Entry 4WU9 (X-ray diffraction, 2.60 A resolution); this record covers chains D and I of the 10 polymer chains in the assembly.

Chain D:
Name: Histone H2B 1.1
Organism: Xenopus laevis
Reference sequence: P02281 (H2B11_XENLA); residues -2 to 122 here correspond to UniProt positions 2-126 (UniProt number = residue number + 4)
Sequence (125 residues; numbered -2 to 122; the number before each row is that of its first residue; numbers below 1 keep their minus sign (Pro-2 is residue -2)):
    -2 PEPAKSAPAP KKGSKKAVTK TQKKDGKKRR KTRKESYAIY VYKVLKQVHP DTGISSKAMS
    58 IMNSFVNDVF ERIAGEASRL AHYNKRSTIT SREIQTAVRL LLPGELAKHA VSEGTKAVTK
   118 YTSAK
Not modelled in the structure: -2 to 27
Sequence notes: engineered mutation Thr29 (Ser33 in P02281)
Ion coordination: Mg2+: Val45 (shared with 1 residue of chain E)
UniProt features mapped onto this chain:
  - modified residue: Lys2 (N6-acetyllysine), Lys9 (N6-acetyllysine), Ser11 (Phosphoserine), Lys12 (N6-acetyllysine), Lys17 (N6-acetyllysine)
  - glycosylation: Ser109 (O-linked (GlcNAc) serine)
  - cross-link: Lys117 (Glycyl lysine isopeptide (Lys-Gly) (interchain with G-Cter in ubiquitin))

Chain I:
Molecule: 145-nt DNA strand
Sequence (145 nucleotides; each row starts with the number of its first residue; numbers below 1 keep their minus sign (DA-72 is residue -72)):
   -72 ATCAATATCC ACCTGCAGAT ACTACCAAAA GTGTATTTGG AAACTGCTCC ATCAAAAGGC
   -12 ATGTTCAGCT GAATCAGCTG AACATGCCTT TTGATGGAGC AGTTTCCAAA TACACTTTTG
    48 GTAGTATCTG CAGGTGGATA TTGAT
Ion coordination: Pt ion near DG-14 (its only coordinating residue here)

How chain D and chain I interact:
Contacting residue pairs (15; chain D residue first):
  Lys28(D) - DG29(I)  hydrogen bond to the phosphate
  Lys28(D) - DT30(I)  phosphate contact
  Thr29(D) - DG29(I)  phosphate contact
  Arg30(D) - DA-44(I)  salt bridge to the phosphate
  Tyr39(D) - DT-53(I)  phosphate contact
  Ile51(D) - DT-53(I)  phosphate contact
  Ser52(D) - DA-54(I)  phosphate contact
  Ser53(D) - DA-54(I)  hydrogen bond to the phosphate
  Arg83(D) - DG-33(I)  phosphate contact
  Arg83(D) - DA-32(I)  salt bridge to the phosphate
  Ser84(D) - DG-34(I)  hydrogen bond to the phosphate
  Ser84(D) - DG-33(I)  hydrogen bond to the phosphate
  Thr85(D) - DG-34(I)  hydrogen bond to the phosphate
  Thr85(D) - DG-33(I)  hydrogen bond to the phosphate
  Lys122(D) - DT-41(I)  salt bridge to the phosphate
Interface residues without a listed pair, chain D (13 interface residues in all): Glu32, Lys82
Interface residues without a listed pair, chain I (11 interface residues in all): DA-45, DA-43

Overview:
The interface between chain D and chain I involves 13 residues on one side and 11 on the other; the contacts
include 6 hydrogen bonds and 3 salt bridges. Among the polar pairs are Lys28(D)-DG29(I), Ser53(D)-DA-54(I) and
Ser84(D)-DG-34(I).
Chain D is Histone H2B 1.1 (Xenopus laevis) and chain I is a 145-nt DNA strand; the structure, Structure of
cisPtNAP-NCP145, was determined by X-ray diffraction together with 4WU8 from the same study.
